Entry 3RV0 (X-ray diffraction, 2.29 A resolution); this record covers chains A and B.

# Chain A (and B)
Name: K. polysporus Dcr1
Organism: Vanderwaltozyma polyspora
Notes: chain B of this document is another copy of the same molecule, construct and numbering; everything in this record applies to it too
Reference sequence: A7TR32 (A7TR32_VANPO); numbering as in UniProt (aligned over 15-355)
Sequence (341 residues; row label = number of the first residue in the row):
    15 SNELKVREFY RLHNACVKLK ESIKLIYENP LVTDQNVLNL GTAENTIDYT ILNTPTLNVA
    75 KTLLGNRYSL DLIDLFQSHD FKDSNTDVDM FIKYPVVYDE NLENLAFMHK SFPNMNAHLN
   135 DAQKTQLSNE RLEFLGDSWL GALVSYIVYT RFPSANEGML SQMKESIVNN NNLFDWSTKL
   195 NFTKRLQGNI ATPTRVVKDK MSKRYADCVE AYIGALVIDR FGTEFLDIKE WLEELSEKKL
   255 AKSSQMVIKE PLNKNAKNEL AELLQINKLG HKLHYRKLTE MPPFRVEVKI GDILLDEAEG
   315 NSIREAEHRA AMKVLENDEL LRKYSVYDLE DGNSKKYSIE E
Not modelled in the structure: 128-130, 208-211, 261-355 (chain B: 125-134, 206-212, 257-264, 344-355)
Ion coordination: Mg2+: E147, E224
Reported in the primary citation:
  - Mg2+ coordination: E147, E224
  - Mg2+ coordination through a water molecule: N184, K217, D221
  - contacts within the chain: K217-D221 (hydrogen bond)
  - catalytic residues: K217 (proposed by the authors, not directly observed)
  - catalytic residues: N184, D221
  - catalytic residues: E147, D151, E224 (by similarity / conservation)
  - mutagenesis - E224Q: abolished catalytic activity
  - mutagenesis - E147Q/D151N, N184A, K217A: decreased catalytic activity

# Chain A / chain B interface
Contacting residue pairs (242; chain A residue first):
  N16(A) - I61(B)
  K19(A) - L45(B)
  K19(A) - L52(B)
  K19(A) - I61(B)
  K19(A) - D62(B)  salt bridge
  K19(A) - I65(B)
  E22(A) - N43(B)
  E22(A) - P44(B)
  E22(A) - L45(B)
  E22(A) - L52(B)
  F23(A) - L45(B)
  F23(A) - T68(B)
  F23(A) - T70(B)
  L26(A) - N43(B)
  L26(A) - V46(B)  hydrophobic
  L26(A) - T70(B)
  L26(A) - L71(B)  hydrophobic
  L26(A) - A74(B)  hydrophobic
  H27(A) - T70(B)  hydrogen bond
  N28(A) - D241(B)  hydrogen bond
  A29(A) - S36(B)
  A29(A) - L39(B)  hydrophobic
  A29(A) - I40(B)
  C30(A) - I40(B)  hydrophobic
  V31(A) - T237(B)
  K32(A) - K32(B)
  K32(A) - E35(B)  salt bridge
  K32(A) - S36(B)
  K32(A) - T237(B)
  K32(A) - E238(B)  salt bridge
  L33(A) - L33(B)  hydrophobic
  L33(A) - S36(B)
  L33(A) - I37(B)  hydrophobic
  L33(A) - I40(B)  hydrophobic
  L33(A) - L77(B)  hydrophobic
  E35(A) - K32(B)  salt bridge
  E35(A) - G236(B)
  E35(A) - T237(B)  hydrogen bond
  S36(A) - A29(B)
  S36(A) - K32(B)
  S36(A) - L33(B)
  L39(A) - R25(B)
  L39(A) - A29(B)  hydrophobic
  I40(A) - A29(B)
  I40(A) - C30(B)  hydrophobic
  I40(A) - L33(B)  hydrophobic
  N43(A) - E22(B)
  N43(A) - L26(B)
  P44(A) - E22(B)
  L45(A) - K19(B)
  L45(A) - E22(B)
  L45(A) - F23(B)
  V46(A) - L26(B)  hydrophobic
  L52(A) - L18(B)  hydrophobic
  L52(A) - K19(B)
  L52(A) - E22(B)
  N53(A) - K19(B)
  A57(A) - K19(B)
  I61(A) - N16(B)
  I61(A) - V20(B)  hydrophobic
  I61(A) - F105(B)  hydrophobic
  D62(A) - K19(B)  salt bridge
  T64(A) - D101(B)
  T68(A) - F23(B)
  P69(A) - H93(B)
  P69(A) - D94(B)
  P69(A) - F95(B)  hydrophobic
  T70(A) - F23(B)
  T70(A) - L26(B)
  T70(A) - H27(B)  hydrogen bond
  T70(A) - F95(B)
  L71(A) - L26(B)  hydrophobic
  N72(A) - H93(B)
  V73(A) - L89(B)
  V73(A) - F90(B)  hydrophobic
  V73(A) - H93(B)
  T76(A) - L89(B)
  L77(A) - L33(B)  hydrophobic
  L77(A) - L86(B)  hydrophobic
  L77(A) - L89(B)  hydrophobic
  N80(A) - L84(B)
  L84(A) - N80(B)
  L86(A) - L77(B)  hydrophobic
  L89(A) - T76(B)
  L89(A) - L77(B)  hydrophobic
  F90(A) - V73(B)  hydrophobic
  H93(A) - P69(B)
  H93(A) - N72(B)
  H93(A) - V73(B)
  D94(A) - P69(B)
  F95(A) - P69(B)  hydrophobic
  F95(A) - T70(B)
  S98(A) - E244(B)  hydrogen bond
  D101(A) - T64(B)
  F105(A) - I61(B)  hydrophobic
  F105(A) - T64(B)
  Y108(A) - W245(B)  hydrophobic
  P109(A) - W245(B)
  T139(A) - P167(B)
  T139(A) - S168(B)
  E144(A) - N170(B)
  E144(A) - E171(B)  hydrogen bond (side chain-backbone)
  R145(A) - Y163(B)  hydrogen bond (side chain-backbone)
  R145(A) - F166(B)  hydrogen bond (side chain-backbone)
  R145(A) - P167(B)  hydrogen bond (side chain-backbone)
  R145(A) - S168(B)
  R145(A) - A169(B)  hydrogen bond (side chain-backbone)
  L146(A) - Y163(B)
  F148(A) - S159(B)
  F148(A) - V162(B)  hydrophobic
  F148(A) - E171(B)
  F148(A) - L174(B)  hydrophobic
  F148(A) - S175(B)
  L149(A) - S159(B)
  L149(A) - Y160(B)  hydrophobic
  S152(A) - G155(B)  hydrogen bond (side chain-backbone)
  S152(A) - A156(B)  hydrogen bond (side chain-backbone)
  S152(A) - S159(B)  hydrogen bond
  S152(A) - K178(B)
  W153(A) - W153(B)  hydrophobic
  W153(A) - A156(B)  hydrogen bond (side chain-backbone)
  W153(A) - L157(B)  hydrophobic
  W153(A) - Y160(B)
  W153(A) - F239(B)  hydrophobic
  L154(A) - L246(B)  hydrophobic
  G155(A) - S152(B)  hydrogen bond (backbone-side chain)
  A156(A) - S152(B)  hydrogen bond (backbone-side chain)
  A156(A) - W153(B)  hydrogen bond (backbone-side chain)
  A156(A) - A156(B)  hydrophobic
  L157(A) - F235(B)  hydrophobic
  L157(A) - I242(B)  hydrophobic
  L157(A) - L246(B)  hydrophobic
  S159(A) - F148(B)
  S159(A) - L149(B)
  S159(A) - S152(B)  hydrogen bond
  Y160(A) - L149(B)  hydrophobic
  Y160(A) - I232(B)  hydrophobic
  Y160(A) - F235(B)
  I161(A) - K243(B)
  I161(A) - L246(B)  hydrophobic
  I161(A) - E247(B)
  I161(A) - L254(B)  hydrophobic
  V162(A) - F148(B)  hydrophobic
  V162(A) - L254(B)  hydrophobic
  Y163(A) - R145(B)  hydrogen bond (backbone-side chain)
  Y163(A) - L146(B)
  Y163(A) - I232(B)  hydrophobic
  R165(A) - E247(B)  salt bridge
  R165(A) - E251(B)  salt bridge
  R165(A) - L254(B)
  F166(A) - R145(B)  hydrogen bond (backbone-side chain)
  F166(A) - L254(B)
  P167(A) - T139(B)
  P167(A) - R145(B)  hydrogen bond (backbone-side chain)
  S168(A) - A136(B)
  S168(A) - T139(B)  hydrogen bond (backbone-side chain)
  A169(A) - T139(B)  hydrogen bond (backbone-side chain)
  A169(A) - R145(B)  hydrogen bond (backbone-side chain)
  N170(A) - T139(B)
  N170(A) - E144(B)
  E171(A) - E144(B)  hydrogen bond (backbone-side chain)
  L174(A) - F148(B)  hydrophobic
  S175(A) - F148(B)
  M177(A) - K253(B)
  M177(A) - L254(B)  hydrophobic
  K178(A) - S152(B)  hydrogen bond
  S180(A) - K253(B)  hydrogen bond (backbone-side chain)
  I181(A) - S250(B)
  I181(A) - K253(B)
  I181(A) - L254(B)  hydrophobic
  N186(A) - K253(B)
  W190(A) - L246(B)  hydrophobic
  W190(A) - L249(B)  hydrogen bond (side chain-backbone)
  W190(A) - S250(B)
  L194(A) - W245(B)  hydrophobic
  L230(A) - I242(B)  hydrophobic
  L230(A) - W245(B)  hydrophobic
  I232(A) - Y160(B)  hydrophobic
  I232(A) - Y163(B)  hydrophobic
  R234(A) - E238(B)
  R234(A) - D241(B)  salt bridge
  R234(A) - I242(B)
  F235(A) - L157(B)  hydrophobic
  F235(A) - Y160(B)
  F235(A) - E238(B)
  F235(A) - F239(B)  hydrophobic
  G236(A) - E35(B)
  G236(A) - E238(B)  hydrogen bond (backbone-side chain)
  T237(A) - V31(B)
  T237(A) - K32(B)
  T237(A) - E35(B)
  T237(A) - E238(B)  hydrogen bond (backbone-side chain)
  E238(A) - K32(B)  salt bridge
  E238(A) - R234(B)
  E238(A) - F235(B)
  E238(A) - G236(B)  hydrogen bond (side chain-backbone)
  E238(A) - T237(B)  hydrogen bond (side chain-backbone)
  E238(A) - E238(B)  hydrogen bond (side chain-backbone)
  F239(A) - W153(B)  hydrophobic
  F239(A) - R234(B)
  F239(A) - F235(B)  hydrophobic
  F239(A) - F239(B)  hydrophobic
  D241(A) - N28(B)  hydrogen bond
  D241(A) - P109(B)
  D241(A) - R234(B)  salt bridge
  I242(A) - L157(B)  hydrophobic
  I242(A) - L230(B)  hydrophobic
  I242(A) - R234(B)
  K243(A) - I161(B)
  E244(A) - S98(B)  hydrogen bond
  W245(A) - Y108(B)
  W245(A) - P109(B)
  W245(A) - L194(B)  hydrophobic
  W245(A) - L230(B)  hydrophobic
  L246(A) - L154(B)  hydrophobic
  L246(A) - L157(B)  hydrophobic
  L246(A) - I161(B)  hydrophobic
  L246(A) - W190(B)  hydrophobic
  L246(A) - I227(B)  hydrophobic
  E247(A) - I161(B)
  E247(A) - R165(B)  salt bridge
  L249(A) - W190(B)
  L249(A) - K193(B)
  S250(A) - I181(B)
  S250(A) - W190(B)
  E251(A) - R165(B)  salt bridge
  K253(A) - M177(B)
  K253(A) - S180(B)  hydrogen bond (side chain-backbone)
  K253(A) - N186(B)
  L254(A) - I161(B)  hydrophobic
  L254(A) - V162(B)  hydrophobic
  L254(A) - R165(B)
  L254(A) - F166(B)
  L254(A) - M177(B)  hydrophobic
  L254(A) - I181(B)  hydrophobic
  K256(A) - M177(B)
  S257(A) - F166(B)
  Q259(A) - M173(B)
  Q259(A) - Q176(B)
  M260(A) - F166(B)  hydrophobic
  M260(A) - A169(B)  hydrophobic
  M260(A) - M173(B)  hydrophobic
Other interface residues (no listed pair), chain A (121 interface residues in all): L18, V20, R25, I37, L54, T56, I65, A74, S83, V102, L116, A136, K193, Y226, I227, V231, L240
Other interface residues (no listed pair), chain B (119 interface residues in all): S15, N53, L54, N67, S83, V102, L116, T164, Y226, V231

# Summary
121 residues of chain A face 119 of chain B across their interface, with 36 hydrogen bonds and 12 salt
bridges. Polar contacts include K19(A)-D62(B), K32(A)-E35(B) and K32(A)-E238(B). E147(A) and E224(A)
coordinate Mg2+. The paper reports catalytic residues K217(A), N184(A) and D221(A) among others; E147Q/D151N,
N184A and K217A of chain A reduce catalytic activity.
Chain A and chain B are both K. polysporus Dcr1 (Vanderwaltozyma polyspora); the structure, Crystal structure
of K. polysporus Dcr1 without the C-terminal dsRBD, was determined by X-ray diffraction.
